9IF4 - chains A and F of the 28 polymer chains in the assembly; structure by electron microscopy, 3.09 A resolution.

Chain A:
Molecule: ATP-dependent Clp protease ATP-binding subunit ClpC1
Source organism: Mycobacterium tuberculosis
Reference sequence: P9WPC9 (CLPC1_MYCTU); the construct has insertions or renumbered stretches relative to UniProt, so the offset changes along the chain: 168-606 = UniProt 168-606; 608-628 = UniProt 607-627; 634-825 = UniProt 634-825
Sequence (658 residues; numbered 168 to 825 plus 6 insertion-coded residues; 6 numbers in that range are skipped by the numbering (no residue carries them; nothing is unmodelled there); the number before each row is that of its first residue; a row labelled like 628A-628F holds insertion residues (628A, then the next letters in order)):
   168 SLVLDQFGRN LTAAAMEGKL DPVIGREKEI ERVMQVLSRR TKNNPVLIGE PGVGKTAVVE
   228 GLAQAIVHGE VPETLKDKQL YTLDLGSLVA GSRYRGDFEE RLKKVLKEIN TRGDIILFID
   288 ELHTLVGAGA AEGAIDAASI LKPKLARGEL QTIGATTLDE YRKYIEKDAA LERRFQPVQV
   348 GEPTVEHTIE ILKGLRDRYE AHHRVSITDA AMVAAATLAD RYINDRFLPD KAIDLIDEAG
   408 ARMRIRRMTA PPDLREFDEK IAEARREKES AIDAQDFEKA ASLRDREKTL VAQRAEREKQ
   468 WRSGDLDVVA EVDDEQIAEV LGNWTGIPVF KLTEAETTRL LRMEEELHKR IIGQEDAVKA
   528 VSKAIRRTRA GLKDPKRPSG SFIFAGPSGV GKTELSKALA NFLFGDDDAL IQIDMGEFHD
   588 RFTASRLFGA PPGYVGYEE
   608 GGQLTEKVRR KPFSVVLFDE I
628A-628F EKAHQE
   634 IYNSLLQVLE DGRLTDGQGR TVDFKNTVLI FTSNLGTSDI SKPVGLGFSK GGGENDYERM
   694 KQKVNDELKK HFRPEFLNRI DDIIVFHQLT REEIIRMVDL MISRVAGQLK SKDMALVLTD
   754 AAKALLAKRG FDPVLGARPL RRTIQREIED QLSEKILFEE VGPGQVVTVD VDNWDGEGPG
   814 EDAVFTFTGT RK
Disordered / not traced: 294-301, 414-476, 501-502, 536-544, 552-557, 587-589, 608-611, 628A-628F, 668-677, 683-704, 719-723, 736-751, 766-770, 788-825
Small-molecule neighbours:
  - ADP (adenosine-5'-diphosphate), molecule 1: Pro-189, Val-190, Ile-191, Arg-193, Pro-218, Gly-219, Val-220, Gly-221, Lys-222, Thr-223, Ala-224, Asp-287, His-354, Ile-358, Leu-362, Pro-396, Asp-397, Ile-400
  - ADP, molecule 2: Ile-518, Ile-519, Gln-521, Gly-558, Lys-559, Glu-561, Met-730, Leu-733, Met-734, Phe-764, Arg-771, Pro-772, Leu-773, Arg-774
  - ATP (adenosine-5'-triphosphate): Arg-314, Ala-337, Arg-340, Arg-341
Swiss-Prot annotation at these positions:
  - binding site (ATP): Gly-216 to Thr-223, Gly-553 to Thr-560

Chain F:
Molecule: ATP-dependent Clp protease ATP-binding subunit ClpC1
Source organism: Mycobacterium tuberculosis
Reference sequence: P9WPC9 (CLPC1_MYCTU); numbering as in UniProt (aligned over 168-825)
Sequence (658 residues; each row starts with the number of its first residue):
   168 SLVLDQFGRN LTAAAMEGKL DPVIGREKEI ERVMQVLSRR TKNNPVLIGE PGVGKTAVVE
   228 GLAQAIVHGE VPETLKDKQL YTLDLGSLVA GSRYRGDFEE RLKKVLKEIN TRGDIILFID
   288 ELHTLVGAGA AEGAIDAASI LKPKLARGEL QTIGATTLDE YRKYIEKDAA LERRFQPVQV
   348 GEPTVEHTIE ILKGLRDRYE AHHRVSITDA AMVAAATLAD RYINDRFLPD KAIDLIDEAG
   408 ARMRIRRMTA PPDLREFDEK IAEARREKES AIDAQDFEKA ASLRDREKTL VAQRAEREKQ
   468 WRSGDLDVVA EVDDEQIAEV LGNWTGIPVF KLTEAETTRL LRMEEELHKR IIGQEDAVKA
   528 VSKAIRRTRA GLKDPKRPSG SFIFAGPSGV GKTELSKALA NFLFGDDDAL IQIDMGEFHD
   588 RFTASRLFGA PPGYVGYEEG GQLTEKVRRK PFSVVLFDEI EKAHQEIYNS LLQVLEDGRL
   648 TDGQGRTVDF KNTVLIFTSN LGTSDISKPV GLGFSKGGGE NDYERMKQKV NDELKKHFRP
   708 EFLNRIDDII VFHQLTREEI IRMVDLMISR VAGQLKSKDM ALVLTDAAKA LLAKRGFDPV
   768 LGARPLRRTI QREIEDQLSE KILFEEVGPG QVVTVDVDNW DGEGPGEDAV FTFTGTRK
Disordered / not traced: 168-170, 251-264, 293-317, 334-335, 415-476, 502-503, 536-545, 551-555, 575-576, 582-609, 617-618, 626-656, 667-677, 685-725, 807-814, 822-825
Small-molecule neighbours:
  - ADP (adenosine-5'-diphosphate), molecule 1: Pro-189, Val-190, Ile-191, Arg-193, Pro-218, Gly-219, Val-220, Gly-221, Lys-222, Thr-223, Ala-224, Glu-288, His-354, Ile-358, Leu-362, Pro-396, Asp-397, Ile-400
  - ADP, molecule 2: Gly-556, Val-557, Gly-558, Lys-559, Thr-560, Glu-561, Met-730, Met-734, Ala-770, Arg-771
Swiss-Prot annotation at these positions:
  - binding site (ATP): Gly-216 to Thr-223, Gly-553 to Thr-560

How chain A and chain F interact:
Pairs across the interface (25):
  Gln-173(A) / Glu-266(F)
  Asp-188(A) / Arg-207(F)  salt bridge
  Glu-288(A) / Ala-336(F)
  Tyr-366(A) / Arg-207(F)
  Tyr-366(A) / Thr-208(F)
  His-369(A) / Arg-206(F)
  His-369(A) / Arg-207(F)
  His-370(A) / Ser-205(F)
  Asp-401(A) / Arg-206(F)  salt bridge
  Asp-401(A) / Thr-208(F)
  Asp-404(A) / Arg-206(F)  salt bridge
  Asp-404(A) / Arg-207(F)  hydrogen bond (side chain-backbone)
  Asp-404(A) / Thr-208(F)  hydrogen bond (side chain-backbone)
  Glu-405(A) / Arg-199(F)  salt bridge
  Glu-405(A) / Gln-202(F)
  Glu-405(A) / Arg-206(F)  salt bridge
  Ala-408(A) / Gln-202(F)
  Ala-408(A) / Ser-205(F)
  Ala-408(A) / Arg-206(F)
  Arg-409(A) / Gln-202(F)
  Arg-411(A) / Thr-241(F)
  Ile-412(A) / Glu-198(F)
  Ile-412(A) / Gln-202(F)
  Asp-783(A) / Arg-534(F)
  Ser-786(A) / Arg-534(F)
Other interface residues (no listed pair), chain A (17 interface residues in all): Asp-251, Arg-365
Other interface residues (no listed pair), chain F (14 interface residues in all): Lys-209, Pro-239, Ala-337

In short:
17 residues of chain A and 14 residues of chain F are in contact; the contacts include 2 hydrogen bonds and 5
salt bridges. Polar pairs include Asp-188(A)/Arg-207(F), Asp-401(A)/Arg-206(F) and Asp-404(A)/Arg-206(F).
Chain A binds ADP and ATP. Ligands of chain F: ADP.
Both chains are ATP-dependent Clp protease ATP-binding subunit ClpC1 (Mycobacterium tuberculosis). Entry 9IF4
(Structure of the Mycobacterium Tuberculosis ClpC1P1P2 complex bound to the activator Bz-Leu-Leu) was
determined by electron microscopy.
